Entry 6SKO (electron microscopy, 3.40 A resolution); this record covers chains 7 and I of the 7 polymer chains in the assembly.

# Chain 7
Name: DNA replication licensing factor MCM7
Organism: Saccharomyces cerevisiae (strain ATCC 204508 / S288c)
Notes: EC 3.6.4.12; fragment: Mcm2-CTD
UniProtKB: P38132 (MCM7_YEAST); numbering as in UniProt (aligned over 1-845)
Sequence (845 residues; row label = number of the first residue in the row):
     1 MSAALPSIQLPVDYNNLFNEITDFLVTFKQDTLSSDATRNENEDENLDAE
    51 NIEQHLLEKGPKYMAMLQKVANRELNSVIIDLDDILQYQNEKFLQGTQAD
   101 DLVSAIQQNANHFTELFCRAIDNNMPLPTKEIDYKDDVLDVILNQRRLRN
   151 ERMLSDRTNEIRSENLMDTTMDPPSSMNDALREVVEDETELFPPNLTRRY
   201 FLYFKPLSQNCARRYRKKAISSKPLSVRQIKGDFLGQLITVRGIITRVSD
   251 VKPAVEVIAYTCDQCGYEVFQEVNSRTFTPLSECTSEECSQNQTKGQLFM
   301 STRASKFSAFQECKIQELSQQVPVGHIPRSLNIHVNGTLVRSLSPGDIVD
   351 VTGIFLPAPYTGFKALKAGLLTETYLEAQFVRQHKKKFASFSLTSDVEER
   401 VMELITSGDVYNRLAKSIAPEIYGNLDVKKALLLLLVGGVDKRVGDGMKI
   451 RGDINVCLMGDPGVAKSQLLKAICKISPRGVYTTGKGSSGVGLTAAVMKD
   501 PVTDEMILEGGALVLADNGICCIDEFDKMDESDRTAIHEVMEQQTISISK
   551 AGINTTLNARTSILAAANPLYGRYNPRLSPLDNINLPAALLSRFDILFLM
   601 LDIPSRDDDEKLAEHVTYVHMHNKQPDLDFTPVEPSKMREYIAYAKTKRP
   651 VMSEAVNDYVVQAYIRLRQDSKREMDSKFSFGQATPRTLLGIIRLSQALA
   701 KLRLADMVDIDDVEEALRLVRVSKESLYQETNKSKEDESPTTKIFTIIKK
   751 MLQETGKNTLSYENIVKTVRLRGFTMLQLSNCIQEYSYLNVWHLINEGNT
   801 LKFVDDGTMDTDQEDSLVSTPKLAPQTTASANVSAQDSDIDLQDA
Not modelled in the structure: 1-393, 628-629, 731-845
Ion coordination: Mg2+: Ser467 (together with AMP-PNP)
Residues lining bound ligands:
  - AMP-PNP (ANP; phosphoaminophosphonic acid-adenylate ester), molecule 1: Glu421, Ile422, Tyr423, Asn425, Asp461, Pro462, Gly463, Val464, Ala465, Lys466, Ser467, Gln468, Asn568, Leu612, Val616
  - AMP-PNP (ANP), molecule 2: Ile450, Glu542, Ala589, Arg593, Pro686, Arg687, Leu690
Swiss-Prot annotation at these positions:
  - motif: Ser592 to Asp595 (Arginine finger)
  - binding site (ATP): Tyr423, Gly463, Ala465, Lys466, Ser467, Asn568, Arg593, Arg687
  - modified residue: Thr811 (Phosphothreonine), Ser819 (Phosphoserine), Ser838 (Phosphoserine)
  - mutagenesis: Lys466 (K466A: Loss of MCM2-7 complex helicase activity)

# Chain I
Molecule: ssDNA, leading-strand template
Notes: fragment: Mcm3-CTD
Sequence (85 nucleotides; each row starts with the number of its first residue; numbers below 1 keep their minus sign (DT-44 is residue -44)):
   -44 TAGAGTAGGAAGTGATGGTAAGTGATTAGAGAATTGGAGAGTGTGTTTTT
     6 TTTTTTTTTTTTTTTTTTTTTTTTTTTTTTTTTTT
Not modelled in the structure: -44 to 0, 17-40

# How chain 7 and chain I interact
Contacting residue pairs (9):
  Ser489(7) - DT11(I)  hydrogen bond to the phosphate
  Val491(7) - DT10(I)  phosphate contact
  Val497(7) - DT10(I)  sugar contact
  Lys499(7) - DT8(I)  hydrogen bond to the base
  Met506(7) - DT8(I)  sugar contact
  Lys550(7) - DT9(I)  phosphate contact
  Lys550(7) - DT10(I)  salt bridge to the phosphate
  Ala551(7) - DT8(I)  phosphate contact
  Ala551(7) - DT9(I)  hydrogen bond to the phosphate
Interface residues without a listed pair, chain I (5 interface residues in all): DT7

# In short
The interface between chain 7 and chain I involves 7 residues on one side and 5 on the other, with 3 hydrogen
bonds and 1 salt bridge. Polar pairs include Lys499(7)-DT8(I), Ser489(7)-DT11(I) and Ala551(7)-DT9(I). Bound
to chain 7: AMP-PNP.
Here chain 7 is DNA replication licensing factor MCM7 (Saccharomyces cerevisiae (strain ATCC 204508 / S288c))
and chain I is ssDNA, leading-strand template. Entry 6SKO (Cryo-EM Structure of the Fork Protection Complex
Bound to CMG at a Replication Fork - conformation ...) was determined by electron microscopy, deposited
together with 6SKL.
